7P3N - chains K and L of the 22 polymer chains in the assembly; structure by electron microscopy, 4.60 A resolution (low resolution: residue-level contacts below are approximate; hydrogen-bond / salt-bridge calls are withheld).

Chain K (and L):
Name: ATP synthase subunit c
Organism: Acinetobacter baumannii ATCC 17978
Notes: chain L of this document is another copy of the same molecule, construct and numbering; everything in this record applies to it too
UniProt: A3M139 (ATPL_ACIBT); numbering as in UniProt (aligned over 1-81)
Sequence (81 residues; numbered 1 to 81; the number before each row is that of its first residue):
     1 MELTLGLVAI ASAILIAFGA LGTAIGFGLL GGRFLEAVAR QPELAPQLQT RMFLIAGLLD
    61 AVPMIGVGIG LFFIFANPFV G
Not modelled in the structure: 1, 81
Curated features (UniProtKB/Swiss-Prot):
  - site: Asp-60 (Reversibly protonated during proton transport)

Interface between chain K and chain L:
Residue-residue contacts (57):
  Glu-2(K) / Glu-2(L)
  Leu-3(K) / Glu-2(L)
  Thr-4(K) / Glu-2(L)
  Leu-7(K) / Gly-6(L)
  Leu-7(K) / Ile-10(L)
  Ala-11(K) / Ala-9(L)
  Ala-11(K) / Ile-10(L)
  Ala-11(K) / Ala-13(L)
  Ile-14(K) / Ile-14(L)
  Ile-14(K) / Ala-17(L)
  Leu-15(K) / Ala-13(L)
  Leu-15(K) / Ile-16(L)
  Leu-15(K) / Ala-17(L)
  Phe-18(K) / Ala-17(L)
  Phe-18(K) / Phe-18(L)
  Phe-18(K) / Leu-21(L)
  Leu-21(K) / Leu-21(L)
  Gly-22(K) / Leu-21(L)
  Gly-22(K) / Ala-24(L)
  Leu-29(K) / Gly-28(L)
  Leu-29(K) / Leu-29(L)
  Leu-29(K) / Gly-32(L)
  Leu-30(K) / Gly-28(L)
  Leu-30(K) / Gly-31(L)
  Leu-30(K) / Gly-32(L)
  Arg-33(K) / Gly-32(L)
  Arg-33(K) / Arg-33(L)
  Arg-33(K) / Leu-35(L)
  Arg-33(K) / Glu-36(L)
  Phe-34(K) / Leu-35(L)
  Glu-36(K) / Glu-36(L)
  Ala-37(K) / Leu-35(L)
  Ala-37(K) / Ala-39(L)
  Arg-40(K) / Ala-39(L)
  Arg-40(K) / Arg-40(L)
  Gln-41(K) / Ala-39(L)
  Leu-44(K) / Pro-42(L)
  Leu-48(K) / Val-38(L)
  Arg-51(K) / Phe-34(L)
  Arg-51(K) / Gln-49(L)
  Ile-55(K) / Gly-31(L)
  Ile-55(K) / Phe-34(L)
  Leu-58(K) / Phe-27(L)
  Leu-58(K) / Met-52(L)
  Leu-59(K) / Ala-24(L)
  Leu-59(K) / Phe-27(L)
  Leu-59(K) / Gly-28(L)
  Val-62(K) / Ala-20(L)
  Val-62(K) / Thr-23(L)
  Pro-63(K) / Ala-20(L)
  Gly-66(K) / Ile-16(L)
  Phe-73(K) / Ile-74(L)
  Phe-79(K) / Leu-5(L)
  Phe-79(K) / Phe-73(L)
  Phe-79(K) / Ile-74(L)
  Phe-79(K) / Asn-77(L)
  Val-80(K) / Leu-5(L)
Other interface residues (no listed pair), chain K (34 interface residues in all): Ile-10, Thr-23, Gly-26, Met-52
Other interface residues (no listed pair), chain L (35 interface residues in all): Leu-3, Leu-7, Phe-53

Summary:
The interface between chain K and chain L involves 34 residues on one side and 35 on the other.
Both chains are ATP synthase subunit c (Acinetobacter baumannii ATCC 17978). Entry 7P3N (F1Fo-ATP synthase
from Acinetobacter baumannii (state 2)) was determined by electron microscopy, deposited together with 7P2Y
and 7P3W.
